PDB entry 1Y9M | X-ray diffraction, 1.89 A resolution | chain A

== Chain A ==
Name: exo-inulinase
Organism: Aspergillus awamori
Notes: EC 3.2.1.80; fragment: sequence database residues 20-537
Chain sequence (518 residues; each row starts with the number of its first residue):
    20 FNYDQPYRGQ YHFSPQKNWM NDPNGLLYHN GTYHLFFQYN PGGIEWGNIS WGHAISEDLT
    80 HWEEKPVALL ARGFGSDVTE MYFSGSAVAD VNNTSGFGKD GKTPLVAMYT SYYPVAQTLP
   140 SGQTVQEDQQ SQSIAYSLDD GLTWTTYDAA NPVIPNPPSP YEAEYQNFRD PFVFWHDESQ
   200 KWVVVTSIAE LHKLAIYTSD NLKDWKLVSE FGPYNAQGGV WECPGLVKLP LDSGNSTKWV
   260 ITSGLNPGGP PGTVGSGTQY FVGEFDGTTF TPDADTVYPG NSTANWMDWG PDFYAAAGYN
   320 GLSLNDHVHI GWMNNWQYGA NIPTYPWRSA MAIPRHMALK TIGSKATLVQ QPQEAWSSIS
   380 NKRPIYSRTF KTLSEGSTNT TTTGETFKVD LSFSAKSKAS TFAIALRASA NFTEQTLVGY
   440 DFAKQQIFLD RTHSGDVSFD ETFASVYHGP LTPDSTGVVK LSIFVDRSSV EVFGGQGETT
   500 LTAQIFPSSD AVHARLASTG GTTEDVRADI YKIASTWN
Not modelled in the structure: 537
Glycans and other covalent adducts: N-acetylglucosamine (NAG) linked to Asn67, Asn111, Asn300, Asn398, Asn430

== Overview ==
Covalently linked N-acetylglucosamine: at Asn67, Asn111, Asn300, Asn398 and Asn430.
Chain A is exo-inulinase (Aspergillus awamori); the structure, Crystal structure of exo-inulinase from
Aspergillus awamori in spacegroup P212121, was determined by X-ray diffraction, deposited together with 1Y9G
and 1Y4W.
